PDB entry 5UML | X-ray diffraction, 3.00 A resolution | chains A and C

# Chain A
Molecule: Protein Mdm4
Reference sequence: O15151 (MDM4_HUMAN); numbering as in UniProt (aligned over 24-108)
Amino-acid sequence (85 residues; each row starts with the number of its first residue):
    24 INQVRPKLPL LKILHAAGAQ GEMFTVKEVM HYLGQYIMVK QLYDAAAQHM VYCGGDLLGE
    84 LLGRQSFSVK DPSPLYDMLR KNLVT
Unresolved in the structure: 24
Sequence notes: engineered mutation Ala68 (Gln in O15151), Ala69 (Gln in O15151), Ala70 (Glu in O15151)

# Chain C
Molecule: Peptide inhibitor M3
Amino-acid sequence (12 residues; each row starts with the number of its first residue):
     1 LTFLEYWAQL MQ
Unresolved in the structure: 12

# How chain A and chain C interact
Pairs across the interface - 25 pairs, chain A then chain C:
  Lys50(A) - Met11(C)
  Met53(A) - Trp7(C)  hydrogen bond (backbone-side chain)
  Met53(A) - Leu10(C)  hydrophobic
  Gly57(A) - Phe3(C)
  Gly57(A) - Trp7(C)
  Ile60(A) - Phe3(C)  hydrophobic
  Ile60(A) - Trp7(C)  hydrophobic
  Met61(A) - Phe3(C)  hydrophobic
  Met61(A) - Leu4(C)  hydrophobic
  Ala69(A) - Leu1(C)
  Ala70(A) - Leu1(C)  hydrophobic
  Gln71(A) - Leu1(C)
  Gln71(A) - Thr2(C)
  Gln71(A) - Phe3(C)  hydrogen bond (side chain-backbone)
  Gln71(A) - Tyr6(C)
  His72(A) - Tyr6(C)
  Val74(A) - Phe3(C)  hydrophobic
  Val92(A) - Phe3(C)  hydrophobic
  Val92(A) - Tyr6(C)
  Val92(A) - Trp7(C)  hydrophobic
  Val92(A) - Leu10(C)  hydrophobic
  Lys93(A) - Tyr6(C)  hydrogen bond
  Lys93(A) - Gln9(C)
  Leu98(A) - Trp7(C)  hydrophobic
  Tyr99(A) - Leu10(C)
Other interface residues (no listed pair), chain A (19 interface residues in all): His54, Leu56, Tyr66, Phe90, Pro95

# Summary
19 residues of chain A face 9 of chain C across their interface, with 3 hydrogen bonds. Polar pairs include
Met53(A)-Trp7(C), Gln71(A)-Phe3(C) and Lys93(A)-Tyr6(C).
Chain A is Protein Mdm4 and chain C is Peptide inhibitor M3; the structure, Crystal structure of human mdmx in
complex with 12-mer peptide inhibitor M3, was determined by X-ray diffraction.
